Entry 5BQD (X-ray diffraction, 2.58 A resolution); this record covers chains A and B.

# Chain A (and B)
Molecule: T-box transcription factor TBX5
Organism: Homo sapiens
Notes: chain B of this document is another copy of the same molecule, construct and numbering; everything in this record applies to it too
UniProt: Q99593 (TBX5_HUMAN); numbering as in UniProt (aligned over 1-239)
Amino-acid sequence (239 residues; row label = number of the first residue in the row):
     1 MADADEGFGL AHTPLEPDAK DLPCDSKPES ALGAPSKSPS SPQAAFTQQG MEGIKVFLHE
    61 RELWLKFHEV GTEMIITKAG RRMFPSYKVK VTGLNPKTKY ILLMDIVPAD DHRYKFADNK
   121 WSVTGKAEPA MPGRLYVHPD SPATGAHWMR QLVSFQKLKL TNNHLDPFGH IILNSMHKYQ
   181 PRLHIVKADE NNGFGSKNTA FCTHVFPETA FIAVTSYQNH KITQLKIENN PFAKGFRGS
Not modelled in the structure: 1-35, 233-239 (chain B: 1-45, 189-197, 231-239)
UniProt features mapped onto this chain:
  - DNA-binding region: Leu58 to Gly238 (T-box)
  - natural variant: Gln49 (Q49K: In HOS), Ile54 (I54T: In HOS), Gly80 (G80R: In HOS), Pro132 (P132S: Found in a patient with atrial fibrillation; uncertain significance), Ala143 (A143T: Found in a patient with sporadic dilated cardiomyopathy; uncertain significance), Ser154 (S154A: Found in patients with familial dilated cardiomyopathy; uncertain significance), His170 (H170D: Found in a patient with atrial fibrillation; uncertain significance), Arg237 (R237Q: In HOS; R237W: In HOS)
  - mutagenesis: Lys234 (K234R: Does not affect acetylation of the protein)

# Chain A / chain B interface
Pairs across the interface - 35 pairs, chain A then chain B:
  Ser38(A) with Arg61(B); Leu65(B); Glu208(B)
  Pro39(A) with Arg61(B), hydrogen bond (backbone-side chain)
  Ser40(A) with Arg61(B)
  Pro42(A) with His204(B); Val205(B); Phe206(B), hydrophobic
  Gln43(A) with Thr203(B); His204(B); Val205(B), hydrogen bond (backbone-backbone); Pro207(B)
  Ala44(A) with Thr203(B)
  Ala45(A) with Phe201(B); Cys202(B); Thr203(B), hydrogen bond (backbone-backbone)
  Phe46(A) with Gln48(B); Ala200(B), hydrophobic; Phe201(B)
  Thr47(A) with Ala200(B); Phe201(B), hydrogen bond (backbone-backbone)
  Gln48(A) with Thr199(B)
  Gln49(A) with Thr199(B), hydrogen bond (backbone-backbone)
  Glu52(A) with Phe201(B)
  Gly53(A) with Met131(B)
  Lys55(A) with Pro108(B), hydrogen bond (side chain-backbone); Met131(B)
  Phe57(A) with Ala109(B)
  Arg61(A) with Pro207(B)
  Leu103(A) with Phe46(B), hydrophobic
  Leu135(A) with Phe46(B), hydrophobic
  His184(A) with Phe46(B)
  Val186(A) with Phe46(B), hydrophobic
  Phe201(A) with Phe46(B), hydrophobic
  Thr203(A) with Gln48(B)
Other interface residues (no listed pair), chain A (23 interface residues in all): Arg182
Other interface residues (no listed pair), chain B (25 interface residues in all): Thr47, Gln49, Met51, Val56, Val107, Ala130, Arg182, Asn198

# Overview
23 residues of chain A face 25 of chain B across their interface, with 6 hydrogen bonds. Polar pairs include
Pro39(A)-Arg61(B), Lys55(A)-Pro108(B) and Gln43(A)-Val205(B). UniProt lists a DNA-binding region and one
mutagenesis site on chain A.
Both chains are T-box transcription factor TBX5 (Homo sapiens). Entry 5BQD (Crystal Structure of TBX5 (1-239)
Dimer) was determined by X-ray diffraction (same publication as 4S0H).
